PDB entry 7JZW | electron microscopy, 3.20 A resolution | chains D and M of the 11 polymer chains in the assembly

== Chain D ==
Name: CRISPR type I-F/YPEST-associated protein Csy3
Source organism: Pseudomonas aeruginosa
UniProt: A0A444M080 (A0A444M080_PSEAI); residues 20-361 here correspond to UniProt positions 1-342 (UniProt number = residue number - 19)
Sequence (344 residues; each row starts with the number of its first residue):
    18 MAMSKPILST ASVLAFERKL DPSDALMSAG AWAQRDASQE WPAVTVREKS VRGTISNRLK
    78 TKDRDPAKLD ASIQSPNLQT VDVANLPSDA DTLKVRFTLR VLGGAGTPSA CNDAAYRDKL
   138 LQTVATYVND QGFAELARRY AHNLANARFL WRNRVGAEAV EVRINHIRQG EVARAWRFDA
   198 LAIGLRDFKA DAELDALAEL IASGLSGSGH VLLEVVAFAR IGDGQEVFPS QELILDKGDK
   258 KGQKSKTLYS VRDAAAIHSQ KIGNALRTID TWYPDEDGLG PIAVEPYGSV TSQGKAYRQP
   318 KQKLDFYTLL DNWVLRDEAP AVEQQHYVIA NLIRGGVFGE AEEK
Unresolved in the structure: 18-23, 69-95, 251-260, 359-361
Sequence notes: expression tag (18-19)

== Chain M ==
Molecule: CRISPR repeat sequence
Source organism: Pseudomonas aeruginosa
Sequence (61 nucleotides; each row starts with the number of its first residue):
     1 CUAAGAAAUU CACGGCGGGC UUGAUGUCCG CGUCUACCUG AUUCACUGCC GUAUAGGCAG
    61 C
Sequence notes: conflict A41 (G1458 in 313291946), A53 (G1446 in 313291946)

== Chain D / chain M interface ==
Residue-residue contacts (33):
  Ala-32(D) with U35(M), sugar contact
  Phe-33(D) with U35(M), hydrogen bond to the sugar; A36(M), sugar contact
  Glu-34(D) with U35(M), phosphate contact; A36(M), phosphate contact
  Arg-35(D) with A36(M), hydrogen bond to the phosphate; C37(M), salt bridge to the phosphate
  Lys-66(D) with C44(M), base contact
  Val-68(D) with C44(M), sugar contact
  Val-98(D) with C44(M), sugar contact
  Val-100(D) with C44(M), base contact
  Trp-168(D) with C38(M), base contact
  Arg-169(D) with U43(M), salt bridge to the phosphate
  Gln-248(D) with U39(M), sugar contact; G40(M), hydrogen bond to the base
  Glu-249(D) with U39(M), base contact
  Leu-250(D) with U39(M), base contact
  Lys-263(D) with C44(M), salt bridge to the phosphate
  His-275(D) with U39(M), salt bridge to the phosphate
  Gln-277(D) with C37(M), sugar contact; U39(M), hydrogen bond to the phosphate
  Lys-278(D) with C38(M), sugar contact; U39(M), phosphate contact; G40(M), salt bridge to the phosphate
  Asn-281(D) with C38(M), hydrogen bond to the phosphate
  Arg-284(D) with C37(M), phosphate contact; C38(M), salt bridge to the phosphate
  Glu-302(D) with C38(M), phosphate contact
  Arg-351(D) with A36(M), hydrogen bond to the sugar
  Gly-352(D) with A36(M), sugar contact
  Gly-353(D) with U35(M), hydrogen bond to the sugar; A36(M), sugar contact
  Val-354(D) with U35(M), base contact
Also at the interface, not in a pair above, chain D (28 interface residues in all): Ser-126, Glu-243, Ser-247, Thr-308

== Overview ==
The interface between chain D and chain M involves 28 residues on one side and 8 on the other, with 7 hydrogen
bonds and 6 salt bridges. Polar contacts include Gln-248(D)/G40(M), Phe-33(D)/U35(M) and Arg-351(D)/A36(M).
Chain D is CRISPR type I-F/YPEST-associated protein Csy3 and chain M is CRISPR repeat sequence, both from
Pseudomonas aeruginosa; the structure, Cryo-EM structure of CRISPR-Cas surveillance complex with AcrIF4, was
determined by electron microscopy (same publication as 7JZX and 7JZZ).
